Entry 3TCX (X-ray diffraction, 3.60 A resolution); this record covers chains A and B.

# Chain A
Name: Intercellular adhesion molecule 1
Organism: Homo sapiens
Notes: fragment: domain 1
UniProtKB: P05362 (ICAM1_HUMAN); aligned to UniProt positions 29-111 over residues 3-85 (the alignment contains insertions or deletions, so no single offset holds)
Chain sequence (85 residues; each row starts with the number of its first residue):
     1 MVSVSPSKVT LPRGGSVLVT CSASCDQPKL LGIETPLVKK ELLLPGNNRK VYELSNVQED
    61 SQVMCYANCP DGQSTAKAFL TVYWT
Differences from the reference sequence: expression tag (1); engineered mutation Val2 (Thr29 in P05362), Thr10 (Ile37 in P05362), Ala23 (Thr50 in P05362), Val38 (Pro65 in P05362), Val63 (Pro90 in P05362), Ala67 (Ser94 in P05362), Ala78 (Thr105 in P05362)
Cystine bridges: Cys21-Cys65, Cys25-Cys69
Metal / ion sites: Mg2+: Glu34 (shared with Ser139(B), Ser141(B), Thr206(B) of chain B)

# Chain B
Name: Integrin alpha-L
Organism: Homo sapiens
Notes: fragment: i domain
UniProtKB: P20701 (ITAL_HUMAN); residues 129-307 here correspond to UniProt positions 154-332 (UniProt number = residue number + 25)
Chain sequence (180 residues; each row starts with the number of its first residue):
   128 MNVDLVFLFD GSMSLQPDEF QKILDFMKDV MKKLSNTSYQ FAAVQFSTSY KTEFDFSDYV
   188 KWKDPDALLK HVKHMLLLTN TFGAINYVAT EVFREELGAR PDATKVLIII TDGEATDSGN
   248 IDAAKDIIRY IIGIGKHSQT KESQETLHKF ASKPASEFVK ILDTFEKLKD LFTELQKKIY
Differences from the reference sequence: expression tag (128); engineered mutation Ser265 (Phe290 in P20701)
Metal / ion sites: Mg2+: Ser139, Ser141, Thr206 (shared with Glu34(A) of chain A)

# How chain A and chain B interact
Pairs across the interface (35; chain A residue first):
  Lys29(A) with Ser245(B)
  Leu30(A) with Thr243(B); Asp244(B); Ser245(B)
  Ile33(A) with Glu241(B)
  Glu34(A) with Ser139(B), hydrogen bond; Met140(B), hydrogen bond (side chain-backbone); Ser141(B), hydrogen bond; Leu204(B); Leu205(B); Thr206(B), hydrogen bond; Glu241(B); Thr243(B)
  Thr35(A) with Ser141(B); His264(B), hydrogen bond (backbone-side chain)
  Pro36(A) with Met140(B); Ser141(B); Lys263(B)
  Leu37(A) with Lys263(B); His264(B), hydrogen bond (backbone-side chain)
  Val38(A) with Lys263(B)
  Lys39(A) with Glu241(B), salt bridge; His264(B)
  Gln62(A) with Met140(B)
  Met64(A) with Met140(B), hydrophobic; Leu204(B), hydrophobic
  Tyr66(A) with Leu205(B), hydrophobic; Thr243(B)
  Asn68(A) with Thr243(B), hydrogen bond (side chain-backbone); Asp244(B)
  Gln73(A) with Leu205(B); Asn207(B), hydrogen bond; Thr243(B), hydrogen bond (side chain-backbone)
  Thr75(A) with Leu205(B)
  Lys77(A) with Met140(B)
Also at the interface, not in a pair above, chain B (17 interface residues in all): Leu142, Gln143, Thr175, Ala242

# Overview
16 residues of chain A face 17 of chain B across their interface; the contacts include 9 hydrogen bonds and 1
salt bridge. Among the polar pairs are Lys39(A)-Glu241(B), Glu34(A)-Ser139(B) and Glu34(A)-Met140(B).
Glu34(A), Ser139(B), Ser141(B) and Thr206(B) form the Mg2+ site.
Chain A is Intercellular adhesion molecule 1 and chain B is Integrin alpha-L, both from Homo sapiens; the
structure, Structure of Engineered Single Domain ICAM-1 D1 with High-Affinity aL Integrin I Domain of Native
C-Terminal ..., was determined by X-ray diffraction.
